PDB entry 8SCS | X-ray diffraction, 2.10 A resolution | chains A and C of the 3 polymer chains in the assembly

# Chain A
Protein: DNA polymerase I
Organism: Geobacillus stearothermophilus
UniProtKB: D9N168 (D9N168_GEOSE); residues 298-876 here correspond to UniProt positions 1-579 (UniProt number = residue number - 297)
Sequence (579 residues; row label = number of the first residue in the row):
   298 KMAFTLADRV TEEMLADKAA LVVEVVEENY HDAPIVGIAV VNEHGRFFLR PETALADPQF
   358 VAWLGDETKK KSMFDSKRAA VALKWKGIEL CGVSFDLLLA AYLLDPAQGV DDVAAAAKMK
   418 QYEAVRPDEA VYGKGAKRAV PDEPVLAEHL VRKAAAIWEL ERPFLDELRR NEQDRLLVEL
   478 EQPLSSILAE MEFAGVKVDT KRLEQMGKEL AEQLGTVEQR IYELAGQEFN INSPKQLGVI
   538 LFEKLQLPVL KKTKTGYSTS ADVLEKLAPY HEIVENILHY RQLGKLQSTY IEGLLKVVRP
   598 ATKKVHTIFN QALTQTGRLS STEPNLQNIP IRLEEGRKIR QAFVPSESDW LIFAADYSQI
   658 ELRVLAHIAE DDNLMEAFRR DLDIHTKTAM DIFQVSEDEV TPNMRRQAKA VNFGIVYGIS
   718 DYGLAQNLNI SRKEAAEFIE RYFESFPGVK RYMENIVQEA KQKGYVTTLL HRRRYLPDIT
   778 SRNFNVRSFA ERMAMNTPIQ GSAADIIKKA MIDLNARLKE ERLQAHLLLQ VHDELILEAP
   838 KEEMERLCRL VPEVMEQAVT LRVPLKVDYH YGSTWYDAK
Construct notes: variant Val713 (Pro416 in D9N168)
Ion coordination: Ca2+: Asp653, Tyr654, Asp830 (together with 2'-deoxyguanosine-5'-triphosphate, diphosphate) (shared with 1 residue of chain B)
Ligand contacts: 2'-deoxyguanosine-5'-triphosphate / diphosphate: Arg615, Asp653, Tyr654, Ser655, Gln656, Ile657, Glu658, His682, Arg702, Arg703, Lys706, Ala707, Phe710, Tyr714, Asn793, Asp830
What the authors report for this chain:
  - catalytic residues: Lys706, Asp830 (proposed by the authors, not directly observed)
  - mutagenesis - D830N: abolished catalytic activity
  - mutagenesis - E831Q: unchanged catalytic activity

# Chain C
Molecule: DNA template
Sequence (13 nucleotides; row label = number of the first residue in the row):
     1 CACGCTGATC GCA

# How chain A and chain C interact
Pairs across the interface (53; chain A residue first):
  Asn529(A) with DG11(C), sugar contact
  Ser530(A) with DG11(C), phosphate contact; DC12(C), hydrogen bond to the phosphate
  Pro531(A) with DG11(C), phosphate contact; DC12(C), phosphate contact; DA13(C), hydrogen bond to the base
  Lys532(A) with DA13(C), hydrogen bond to the phosphate
  Thr552(A) with DA13(C), base contact
  Gly553(A) with DA13(C), base contact
  Tyr554(A) with DA13(C), base contact
  Lys582(A) with DG7(C), base contact; DA8(C), base contact
  Ser585(A) with DT9(C), phosphate contact; DC10(C), phosphate contact
  Thr586(A) with DT9(C), sugar contact
  Gly590(A) with DT9(C), phosphate contact
  Asn607(A) with DG7(C), phosphate contact
  Leu610(A) with DT6(C), phosphate contact; DG7(C), phosphate contact
  Thr611(A) with DT6(C), phosphate contact
  Gln612(A) with DC5(C), phosphate contact; DT6(C), hydrogen bond to the phosphate
  Thr613(A) with DC5(C), sugar contact
  Arg615(A) with DG4(C), base contact; DC5(C), hydrogen bond to the base
  Ser617(A) with DT6(C), phosphate contact; DG7(C), hydrogen bond to the phosphate
  Ser618(A) with DG7(C), sugar contact
  Thr619(A) with DG7(C), sugar contact; DA8(C), phosphate contact
  Glu620(A) with DA8(C), hydrogen bond to the phosphate
  Asn622(A) with DG7(C), hydrogen bond to the sugar
  Asn625(A) with DG7(C), base contact
  Ala707(A) with DC3(C), base contact
  Phe710(A) with DC3(C), base contact
  Gly711(A) with DC3(C), base contact
  Tyr714(A) with DC3(C), sugar contact
  Ile716(A) with DC3(C), hydrogen bond to the sugar
  Ser717(A) with DA2(C), sugar contact; DC3(C), hydrogen bond to the phosphate
  Tyr719(A) with DA2(C), base contact
  Gly720(A) with DC3(C), phosphate contact
  Arg729(A) with DA2(C), base contact
  Arg771(A) with DC5(C), salt bridge to the phosphate
  Asn782(A) with DA2(C), phosphate contact
  Phe786(A) with DA2(C), phosphate contact; DG4(C), phosphate contact
  Arg789(A) with DC3(C), hydrogen bond to the phosphate; DG4(C), salt bridge to the phosphate
  Met790(A) with DC5(C), phosphate contact
  Asn793(A) with DG4(C), sugar contact
  Gln797(A) with DG4(C), hydrogen bond to the base; DC5(C), hydrogen bond to the sugar
Other interface residues (no listed pair), chain A (41 interface residues in all): Gly535, Gly715
Other interface residues (no listed pair), chain C (13 interface residues in all): DC1

# In short
Chain A and chain C form an interface of 41 and 13 residues respectively; the contacts include 13 hydrogen
bonds and 2 salt bridges. Among the polar pairs are Pro531(A)-DA13(C), Arg615(A)-DC5(C) and Gln797(A)-DG4(C).
Ligands of chain A: 2'-deoxyguanosine-5'-triphosphate / diphosphate. From the paper: catalytic residues
Lys706(A) and Asp830(A); D830N of chain A abolishes catalytic activity.
Here chain A is DNA polymerase I (Geobacillus stearothermophilus) and chain C is DNA template. Entry 8SCS (Bst
DNA polymerase I Large Fragment wildtype D598A with 3'-amino primer, dGTP, and calcium time-resolved 8h) was
determined by X-ray diffraction, deposited together with 8SCG, 8SCI, 8SCJ, 8SCK, 8SCL, 8SCM and 7 further
entries.
